6KLS - chains A and B of the 6 polymer chains in the assembly; structure by electron microscopy, 3.30 A resolution.

== Chain A ==
Molecule: Rieske-I iron sulfur protein
From: Aquifex aeolicus (strain VF5)
Reference sequence: O66460 (O66460_AQUAE); residues 1-181 here = UniProt positions 1-181
Chain sequence (181 residues; row label = number of the first residue in the row):
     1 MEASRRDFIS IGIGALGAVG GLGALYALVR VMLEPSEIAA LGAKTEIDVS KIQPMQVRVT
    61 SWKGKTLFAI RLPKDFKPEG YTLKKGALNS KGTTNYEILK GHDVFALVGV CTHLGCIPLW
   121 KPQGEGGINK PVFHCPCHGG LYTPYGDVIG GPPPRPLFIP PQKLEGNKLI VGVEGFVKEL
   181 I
Disordered / not traced: 1-7, 76-95, 122-130, 171-181
Disulfides: Cys116-Cys137
Metal / ion sites: 2Fe-2S cluster Fe: Cys111, His113, Cys135, His138
Ligand contacts:
  - DLX (2-[(2E,6E,10Z,14Z,18Z,23R)-3,7,11,15,19,23,27-heptamethyloctacosa-2,6,10,14,18-pentaenyl]naphthalene-1,4-dione): Gly17, Gly21, Gly23, Ala24, Leu25, Tyr26, Ala27, Leu28, Arg30
  - 2Fe-2S cluster (FES): Cys111, His113, Leu114, Gly115, Cys116, Cys135, Cys137, His138, Gly139, Gly140, Pro152
What the authors report for this chain:
  - 2Fe-2S cluster coordination: Cys111, His113, Cys135, His138
  - binding site for 2Fe-2S cluster: Cys111, His113, Cys116, Cys135, Cys137, His138
  - binding site for DLX: Tyr26, Arg30

== Chain B ==
Molecule: cytochrome b subunit
From: Aquifex aeolicus
Chain sequence (410 residues; each row starts with the number of its first residue):
     1 MGLIEKIVDW IDERAHVREI YRTQMVEYKV AKNLTFPYVF GILALVTFAI QIISGMVLIL
    61 YYKPSIADAF DSATYSIMGE IPFGWLFRHI HATGANFFMA IVYLHMFTGI YYNAYKRPRE
   121 LVWIVGWLIY FVLILTALSG YLLPWGQLSY WGFIVTTEIP GSLADAPILK PIFKAIAETI
   181 VLWMKGGYVV TDVTLGRVFG SHVLIYPLIL LALVGIHLYL VRAAGISNPE GIEYDKKKNP
   241 DKFVPFHPYM TLKEGAYVMW YLAVFFFFVF FHISHFLPPE NFEPANPLKT PAHIAPEWYL
   301 LGYYEVFRSI PSKFWGFVAF NALLLLLLLL PFLDFSPLKS ARRRPLFFVM FVIFMISSMA
   361 LTILGTMPPT PQNAKLGLIF AALVFAFFIS LPIISFIEYG WYKAKGGQQE
Disordered / not traced: 1-6, 402-410
Metal / ion sites: heme Fe site 1: His91, His202; heme Fe site 2: His105, His217
Ligand contacts:
  - DLX (2-[(2E,6E,10Z,14Z,18Z,23R)-3,7,11,15,19,23,27-heptamethyloctacosa-2,6,10,14,18-pentaenyl]naphthalene-1,4-dione), molecule 1: Ile20, Ile205, Leu208, Ile209, Ala212
  - DLX, molecule 2: Gln24, Leu45, Phe48, Ala49, Ile52, Ile53, Met56, Leu211, Gly215, Leu218, Tyr219, Arg222
  - DLX, molecule 3: Ile42, Leu45, Leu218, Val221, Arg222, Ile226
  - DLX, molecule 4: Ile53, Pro82, Phe83, Trp85, Leu86, Phe87, Ile90, Met259, Phe266
  - DLX, molecule 5: Leu128, Phe131, Val132, Leu135, Trp183, Tyr206, Ile209, Leu213, Ile216
  - heme (HEM), molecule 1: Tyr38, Val39, Phe40, Gly41, Ile42, Ala44, Leu45, Phe98, Val102, His105, Met106, Ala114, Arg119, Val122, Trp123, Gly126, Trp127, Ile129, Tyr130, Val214, His217, Leu218, Val221, Gly225, Ile226, Ser227
  - heme (HEM), molecule 2: Phe48, Gln51, Ile52, Gly55, Met56, Leu58, Ile59, Tyr62, Ala73, Arg88, His91, Ala92, Ala95, Phe98, Met99, Leu133, Thr136, Ala137, Gly140, Tyr141, Leu143, Pro144, Phe199, His202, Val203, Pro207, Leu210, Leu277
What the authors report for this chain:
  - heme coordination: His105, His217
  - binding site for heme: Tyr38, Arg119
  - binding site for DLX: Phe83, Arg222
  - self-association interface (contacts with another copy of this molecule); pairs are residue here / residue on that copy: Tyr61-Arg197

== Chain A / chain B interface ==
Pairs across the interface (13; chain A residue first):
  Leu28(A) with Val57(B), hydrophobic; Phe87(B), hydrophobic
  Arg30(A) with Pro82(B); Phe83(B)
  Val31(A) with Val57(B), hydrophobic; Tyr61(B), hydrogen bond (backbone-side chain); Ile81(B), hydrophobic; Pro82(B); Phe83(B), hydrophobic; Phe87(B), hydrophobic
  Met32(A) with Val57(B), hydrophobic; Leu60(B), hydrophobic; Tyr61(B)
Interface residues without a listed pair, chain A (6 interface residues in all): Tyr26, Ala27
Interface residues without a listed pair, chain B (8 interface residues in all): Ile53
From the paper, about this interface:
  - residue pairs: Val31(A)-Tyr61(B) (backbone contact)

== Overview ==
6 residues of chain A face 8 of chain B across their interface; the contacts include 1 hydrogen bond. The
hydrogen-bonded pair is Val31(A)-Tyr61(B). The paper describes a backbone contact between Val31(A) and
Tyr61(B). From the paper: a binding site for 2Fe-2S cluster at Cys111(A), His113(A) and Cys116(A) among
others; a binding site for DLX at Tyr26(A), Arg30(A) and Phe83(B) among others.
Chain A is Rieske-I iron sulfur protein (Aquifex aeolicus (strain VF5)) and chain B is cytochrome b subunit
(Aquifex aeolicus); the structure, Hyperthermophilic respiratory Complex III, was determined by electron
microscopy together with 6KLV from the same study.
